PDB entry 8JWX | electron microscopy, 3.30 A resolution | chains R and Z of the 25 polymer chains in the assembly

[Chain R]
Name: Attachment protein G3P
Organism: Enterobacteria phage M13
UniProtKB: P69168 (G3P_BPM13); residues 1-406 here correspond to UniProt positions 19-424 (UniProt number = residue number + 18)
Amino-acid sequence (406 residues; numbered 1 to 406; the number before each row is that of its first residue):
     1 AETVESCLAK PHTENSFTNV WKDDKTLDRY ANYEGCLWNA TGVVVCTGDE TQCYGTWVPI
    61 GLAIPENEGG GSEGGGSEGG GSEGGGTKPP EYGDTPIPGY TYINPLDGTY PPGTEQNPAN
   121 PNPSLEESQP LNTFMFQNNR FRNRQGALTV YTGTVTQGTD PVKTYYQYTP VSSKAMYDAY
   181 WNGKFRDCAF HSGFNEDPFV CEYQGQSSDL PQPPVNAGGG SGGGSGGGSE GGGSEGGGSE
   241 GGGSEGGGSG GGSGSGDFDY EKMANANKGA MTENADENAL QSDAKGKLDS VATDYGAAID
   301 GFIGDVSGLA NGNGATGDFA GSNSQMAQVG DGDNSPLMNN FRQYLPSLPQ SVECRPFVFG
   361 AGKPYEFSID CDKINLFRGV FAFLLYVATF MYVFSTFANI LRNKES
Disordered / not traced: 1-261
Differences from the reference sequence: conflict Gly360 (Ser378 in P69168)

[Chain Z]
Name: Head virion protein G6P
Organism: Enterobacteria phage M13
UniProtKB: P69532 (G6P_BPM13); numbering as in UniProt (aligned over 1-112)
Amino-acid sequence (112 residues; each row starts with the number of its first residue):
     1 MPVLLGIPLL LRFLGFLLVT LFGYLLTFLK KGFGKIAIAI SLFLALIIGL NSILVGYLSD
    61 ISAQLPSDFV QGVQLILPSN ALPCFYVILS VKAAIFIFDV KQKIVSYLDW DK
Disordered / not traced: 1, 111-112

[Interface between chain R and chain Z]
Residue-residue contacts - 45 pairs, chain R then chain Z:
  Glu277(R) with Leu9(Z); Arg12(Z), salt bridge
  Leu280(R) with Phe13(Z)
  Gln281(R) with Phe13(Z); Phe16(Z)
  Ala284(R) with Phe13(Z), hydrophobic
  Lys285(R) with Phe16(Z); Thr20(Z)
  Leu288(R) with Tyr24(Z), hydrogen bond (backbone-side chain)
  Asp289(R) with Tyr24(Z), hydrogen bond
  Ala292(R) with Tyr24(Z), hydrophobic
  Tyr295(R) with Phe28(Z), hydrophobic
  Asp300(R) with Lys31(Z), salt bridge
  Ile303(R) with Lys35(Z)
  Ser307(R) with Ile38(Z); Leu42(Z)
  Asn311(R) with Leu42(Z)
  Gly332(R) with Ile53(Z)
  Asp333(R) with Tyr57(Z), hydrogen bond
  Leu376(R) with Pro66(Z), hydrophobic; Asp68(Z); Phe69(Z), hydrophobic
  Val380(R) with Phe69(Z), hydrophobic
  Ala382(R) with Ala63(Z)
  Phe383(R) with Gln64(Z); Leu65(Z)
  Tyr386(R) with Leu58(Z); Ile61(Z); Ser62(Z); Ala63(Z)
  Thr389(R) with Ile61(Z)
  Phe390(R) with Leu58(Z), hydrophobic
  Met391(R) with Phe85(Z), hydrophobic
  Phe394(R) with Leu89(Z), hydrophobic; Lys92(Z)
  Ser395(R) with Lys92(Z), hydrogen bond
  Phe397(R) with Asn51(Z); Leu54(Z), hydrophobic; Phe96(Z), hydrophobic
  Ile400(R) with Leu50(Z), hydrophobic; Phe96(Z), hydrophobic
  Leu401(R) with Asp99(Z); Val100(Z)
  Arg402(R) with Ile95(Z); Asp99(Z), salt bridge
Also at the interface, not in a pair above, chain R (37 interface residues in all): Thr272, Ala275, Ile299, Ala310, Gly379, Val393, Thr396, Ala398
Also at the interface, not in a pair above, chain Z (37 interface residues in all): Leu5, Leu17, Phe43, Ile47, Lys103

[Overview]
The chain R/chain Z interface involves 37 residues from each chain; the contacts include 4 hydrogen bonds and
3 salt bridges. Among the polar pairs are Glu277(R)-Arg12(Z), Asp300(R)-Lys31(Z) and Arg402(R)-Asp99(Z).
Chain R is Attachment protein G3P and chain Z is Head virion protein G6P, both from Enterobacteria phage M13;
the structure, bottom segment of the bacteriophage M13 mini variant, was determined by electron microscopy.
